PDB entry 5WDU | X-ray diffraction, 7.00 A resolution (low resolution: residue-level contacts below are approximate; hydrogen-bond / salt-bridge calls are withheld) | chains J and M of the 21 polymer chains in the assembly

# Chain J
Molecule: Envelope glycoprotein gp160
Source organism: Human immunodeficiency virus 1
UniProt: Q2N0S8 (Q2N0S8_9HIV1); residues 518-664 here correspond to UniProt positions 517-663 (UniProt number = residue number - 1)
Chain sequence (147 residues; each row starts with the number of its first residue):
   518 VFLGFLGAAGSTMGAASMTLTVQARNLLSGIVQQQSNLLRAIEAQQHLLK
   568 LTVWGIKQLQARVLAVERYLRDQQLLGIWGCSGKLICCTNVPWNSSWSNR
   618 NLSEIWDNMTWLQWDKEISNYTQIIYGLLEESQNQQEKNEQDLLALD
Disordered / not traced: 548-568
Differences from the reference sequence: conflict Cys-605 (Thr604 in Q2N0S8)
Disulfides: Cys-598/Cys-604
Glycans and other covalent adducts: N-acetylglucosamine (NAG) linked to Asn-611, Asn-618, Asn-637

# Chain M
Molecule: bnAb 35O22 Fab heavy chain
Source organism: Homo sapiens
Notes: antibody fragment or engineered binder
Chain sequence (242 residues; numbered 1 to 224 plus 18 insertion-coded residues; the number before each row is that of its first residue; a row labelled like 72A-72H holds insertion residues (72A, then the next letters in order)):
     1 QGQLVQSGAELKKPGASVKISCKTSGYRFNFYHINWIRQTAGRGPEWMGW
    51 IS
   52A P
    53 YSGDKNLAPAFQDRVIMTTD
72A-72H TEVPVTSF
    73 TSTGAAYMEI
82A-82C RNL
    83 KFDDTGTYFCAKGLLRDG
100A-100F SSTWLP
   101 YLWGQGTLLTVSSASTKGPSVFPLAPSSKSTSGGTAALGCLVKDYFPEPV
   151 TVSWNSGALTSGVHTFPAVLQSSGLYSLSSVVTVPSSSLGTQTYICNVNH
   201 KPSNTKVDKRVEPKSCDKGLEVLF
Disulfides: Cys-22/Cys-92, Cys-140/Cys-196

# Interface between chain J and chain M
Pairs across the interface (7; chain J residue first):
  Gly-527(J) / Arg-98(M)
  Ser-620(J) / Leu-97(M)
  Asp-624(J) / Leu-97(M)
  Asp-624(J) / Arg-98(M)
  Asp-624(J) / Asp-99(M)
  Asn-625(J) / Tyr-32(M)
  Asn-625(J) / Leu-97(M)
Other interface residues (no listed pair), chain J (6 interface residues in all): Ser-528, Thr-529
Other interface residues (no listed pair), chain M (5 interface residues in all): Leu-96

# Summary
The interface between chain J and chain M involves 6 residues on one side and 5 on the other. Covalently
linked N-acetylglucosamine: at Asn-611(J), Asn-618(J) and Asn-637(J).
Chain J is Envelope glycoprotein gp160 (Human immunodeficiency virus 1) and chain M is bnAb 35O22 Fab heavy
chain (Homo sapiens); the structure, HIV-1 Env BG505 SOSIP.664 H72C-H564C trimer in complex with bNAbs PGT122
Fab, 35O22 Fab and NIH45-46 ..., was determined by X-ray diffraction.
